PDB entry 2EDC | X-ray diffraction, 2.30 A resolution | chain A

[Chain A]
Protein: Haloalkane dehalogenase
From: Xanthobacter autotrophicus
Notes: EC 3.8.1.5
Reference sequence: P22643 (DHLA_XANAU); residues 1-310 here = UniProt positions 1-310
Chain sequence (310 residues; numbered 1 to 310; the number before each row is that of its first residue):
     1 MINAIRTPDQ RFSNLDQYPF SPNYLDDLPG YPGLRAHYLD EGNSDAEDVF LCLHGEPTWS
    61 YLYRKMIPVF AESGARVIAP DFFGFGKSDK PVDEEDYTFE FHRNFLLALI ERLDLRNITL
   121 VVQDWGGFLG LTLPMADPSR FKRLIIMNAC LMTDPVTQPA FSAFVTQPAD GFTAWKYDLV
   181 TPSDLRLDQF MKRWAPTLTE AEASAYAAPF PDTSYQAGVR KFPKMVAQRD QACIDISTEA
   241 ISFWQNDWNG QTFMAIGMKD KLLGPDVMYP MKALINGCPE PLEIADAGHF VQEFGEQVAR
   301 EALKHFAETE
Curated features (UniProtKB/Swiss-Prot):
  - active site: Asp124 (Nucleophile), Asp260 (Proton donor), His289 (Proton acceptor)
  - binding site (chloride): Trp125, Trp175
Reported in the primary citation:
  - binding site for iodide ion: Trp125, Trp175
  - catalytic residues: Asp124, Asp260, His289 (citing earlier work)

[Summary]
From UniProt: 3 active-site residues and chloride-binding residues Trp125 and Trp175. From the paper:
catalytic residues Asp124, Asp260 and His289; a binding site for iodide ion at Trp125 and Trp175.
Chain A is Haloalkane dehalogenase (Xanthobacter autotrophicus); the structure, Crystallographic and
fluorescence studies of the interaction of haloalkane dehalogenase with halide ions: studies with halide ...,
was determined by X-ray diffraction, deposited together with 1EDB, 1EDD and 2EDA.
